Entry 8XQB (electron microscopy, 4.07 A resolution (low resolution: residue-level contacts below are approximate; hydrogen-bond / salt-bridge calls are withheld)); this record covers chains G0 and C1 of the 71 polymer chains in the assembly.

[Chain G0 (and C1)]
Protein: Major capsid protein
From: Escherichia phage Lambda
Notes: chain C1 of this document is another copy of the same molecule, construct and numbering; everything in this record applies to it too
UniProt: P03713 (CAPSD_LAMBD); residues 1-341 here = UniProt positions 1-341
Chain sequence (341 residues; each row starts with the number of its first residue):
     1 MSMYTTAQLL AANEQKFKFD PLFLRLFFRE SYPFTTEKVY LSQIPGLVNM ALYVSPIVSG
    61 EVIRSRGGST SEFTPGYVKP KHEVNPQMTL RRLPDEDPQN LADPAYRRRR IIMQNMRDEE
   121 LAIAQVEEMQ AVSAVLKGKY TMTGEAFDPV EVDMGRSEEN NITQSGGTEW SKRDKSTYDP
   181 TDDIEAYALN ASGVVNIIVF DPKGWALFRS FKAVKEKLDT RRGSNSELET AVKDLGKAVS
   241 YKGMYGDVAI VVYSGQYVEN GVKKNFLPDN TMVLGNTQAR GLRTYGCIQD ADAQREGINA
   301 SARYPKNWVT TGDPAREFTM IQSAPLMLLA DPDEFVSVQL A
Unresolved in the structure: 1-2

[How chain G0 and chain C1 interact]
Contacting residue pairs (28; chain G0 residue first):
  Met3(G0) - Tyr40(C1)
  Tyr4(G0) - Thr70(C1)
  Pro86(G0) - Ala291(C1)
  Gln87(G0) - Gln289(C1)
  Thr89(G0) - Gln294(C1)
  Asp103(G0) - Thr35(C1)
  Asp103(G0) - Asn299(C1)
  Pro104(G0) - Thr35(C1)
  Pro104(G0) - Gln294(C1)
  Pro104(G0) - Asn299(C1)
  Ala105(G0) - Gln294(C1)
  Ala105(G0) - Gly297(C1)
  Ala105(G0) - Asn299(C1)
  Arg108(G0) - Ala291(C1)
  Arg108(G0) - Gln294(C1)
  Arg108(G0) - Arg295(C1)
  Arg109(G0) - Arg295(C1)
  Ile112(G0) - Arg295(C1)
  Thr311(G0) - Trp308(C1)
  Gly312(G0) - Trp308(C1)
  Asp313(G0) - Lys79(C1)
  Asp313(G0) - Lys306(C1)
  Asp313(G0) - Trp308(C1)
  Asp313(G0) - Met320(C1)
  Ala315(G0) - Ala291(C1)
  Arg316(G0) - Ala291(C1)
  Glu317(G0) - Ala291(C1)
  Glu317(G0) - Arg295(C1)
Interface residues without a listed pair, chain G0 (19 interface residues in all): Ala102, Val309
Interface residues without a listed pair, chain C1 (20 interface residues in all): Ser42, Ser69, Asp290, Asp292, Val309, Thr310, Gln322

[Summary]
19 residues of chain G0 and 20 residues of chain C1 are in contact.
Chain G0 and chain C1 are both Major capsid protein (Escherichia phage Lambda); the structure, Mature virion
portal vertex of bacteriophage lambda, was determined by electron microscopy, deposited together with 8XOT,
8XOU, 8XOW and 8XPM.
